Entry 7SK5 (electron microscopy, 4.00 A resolution); this record covers chains A and E of the 5 polymer chains in the assembly.

Chain A:
Name: Atypical chemokine receptor 3
Organism: Homo sapiens
Reference sequence: P25106 (ACKR3_HUMAN); residue numbers follow UniProt; this construct covers 2-362
Amino-acid sequence (393 residues; numbered -1 to 391; the number before each row is that of its first residue; numbers below 1 keep their minus sign (Gly-1 is residue -1)):
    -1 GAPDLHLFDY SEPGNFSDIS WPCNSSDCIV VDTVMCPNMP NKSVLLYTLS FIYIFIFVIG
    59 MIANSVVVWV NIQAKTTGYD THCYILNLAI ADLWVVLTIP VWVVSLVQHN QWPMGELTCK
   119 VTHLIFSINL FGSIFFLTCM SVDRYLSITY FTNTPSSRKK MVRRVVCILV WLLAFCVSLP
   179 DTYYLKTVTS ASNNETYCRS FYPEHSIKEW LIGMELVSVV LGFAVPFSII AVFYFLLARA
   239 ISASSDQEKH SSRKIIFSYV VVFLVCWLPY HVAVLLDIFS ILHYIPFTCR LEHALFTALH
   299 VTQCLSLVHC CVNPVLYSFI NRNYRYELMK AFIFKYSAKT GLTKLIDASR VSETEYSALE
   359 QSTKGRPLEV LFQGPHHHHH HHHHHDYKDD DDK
Not modelled in the structure: -1 to 27, 189-190, 330-391
Disulfides: Cys117-Cys196
Differences from the reference sequence: cloning artifact (-1 to 1); expression tag (363-391)
UniProt features mapped onto this chain:
  - region: Tyr324 to Lys362 (C-terminal cytoplasmic tail)
  - modified residue (Phosphoserine): Ser347, Ser350, Ser355
  - glycosylation (N-linked (GlcNAc...) asparagine): Asn13, Asn22, Asn39
  - natural variant: Val258 (V258M: In OCABSN)
  - mutagenesis: Ser145 (S145A: Does not result in CXCL12-inducible chemotaxis, calcium mobilization or ERK activation, and has no effect on CXCR7-mediated CXCL12 degradation; when associated with V-147), Thr147 (T147V: Does not result in CXCL12-inducible chemotaxis, calcium mobilization or ERK activation, and has no effect on CXCR7-mediated CXCL12 degradation; when associated with A-145)
From the paper describing this entry:
  - mutagenesis - W100A, F124A, D179A, R197A, E213A, D275A: decreased signaling with Stromal cell-derived factor 1 (citing earlier work)
  - mutagenesis - Y268A, Q301A: decreased signaling with Stromal cell-derived factor 1
  - specificity-determining residues: Ser216, Leu305 (proposed by the authors, not directly observed)
  - mutagenesis - Y315A: decreased signaling (citing earlier work)
  - mutagenesis - Y268A, Q301A: increased signaling (constitutive activity)
  - mutagenesis - Y257L: decreased signaling in response to constitutive

Chain E:
Name: CID24 Fab light chain
Organism: Homo sapiens
Notes: antibody fragment or engineered binder
Amino-acid sequence (215 residues; each row starts with the number of its first residue):
     1 SDIQMTQSPS SLSASVGDRV TITCRASQSV SSAVAWYQQK PGKAPKLLIY SASSLYSGVP
    61 SRFSGSRSGT DFTLTISSLQ PEDFATYYCQ QSYYYPITFG QGTKVEIKRT VAAPSVFIFP
   121 PSDSQLKSGT ASVVCLLNNF YPREAKVQWK VDNALQSGNS QESVTEQDSK DSTYSLSSTL
   181 TLSKADYEKH KVYACEVTHQ GLSSPVTKSF NRGEC
Not modelled in the structure: 1, 213-215
Disulfides: Cys24-Cys89, Cys135-Cys195

How chain A and chain E interact:
Contacting residue pairs - 8 pairs, chain A then chain E:
  Thr75(A) - Ser53(E)
  Gly76(A) - Ser51(E)  hydrogen bond (backbone-side chain)
  Asn151(A) - Tyr95(E)  hydrogen bond
  Pro153(A) - Tyr95(E)  hydrophobic
  Ser154(A) - Ser92(E)
  Ser154(A) - Tyr93(E)
  Ser155(A) - Tyr93(E)
  Ser155(A) - Tyr94(E)
Also at the interface, not in a pair above, chain A (7 interface residues in all): Lys158
Also at the interface, not in a pair above, chain E (7 interface residues in all): Ser32

Overview:
Chain A and chain E each contribute 7 residues to their interface; the contacts include 2 hydrogen bonds.
Polar pairs include Gly76(A)-Ser51(E) and Asn151(A)-Tyr95(E). The paper reports that W100A, F124A and D179A of
chain A, among others, reduce signaling with Stromal cell-derived factor 1; specificity determinants Ser216(A)
and Leu305(A); 10 substitutions were tested in all.
Chain A is Atypical chemokine receptor 3 and chain E is CID24 Fab light chain, both from Homo sapiens; the
structure, Cryo-EM structure of ACKR3 in complex with CXCL12 and an intracellular Fab, was determined by
electron microscopy (same publication as 7SK3, 7SK4, 7SK6, 7SK7, 7SK8 and 7SK9).
